Entry 3P8D (X-ray diffraction, 2.00 A resolution); this record covers chains A and B.

Chain A (and B):
Protein: Medulloblastoma antigen MU-MB-50.72
From: Homo sapiens
Notes: chain B of this document is another copy of the same molecule, construct and numbering; everything in this record applies to it too
UniProt: Q7Z5E2 (Q7Z5E2_HUMAN); residues 84-147 here = UniProt positions 84-147
Amino-acid sequence (67 residues; numbered 81 to 147; the number before each row is that of its first residue):
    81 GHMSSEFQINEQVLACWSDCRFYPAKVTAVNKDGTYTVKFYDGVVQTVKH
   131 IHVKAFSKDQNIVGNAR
Not modelled in the structure: 81-84, 138-147
Sequence notes: expression tag (81-83)
Reported in the primary citation:
  - self-association interface (contacts with another copy of this molecule); pairs are residue here / residue on that copy: C96-C100 (disulfide), W97, S98, D99, F102
  - mutagenesis - W97A, Y103A: decreased binding to p53
  - mutagenesis - W97A/Y103A: abolished binding to p53KC370me2

Interface between chain A and chain B:
Cross-chain cystine bridges: C96(A)-C100(B), C100(A)-C96(B)
Residue-residue contacts (13; chain A residue first):
  C96(A) - S98(B)
  C96(A) - C100(B)  disulfide
  W97(A) - H132(B)
  S98(A) - H132(B)
  D99(A) - H132(B)
  C100(A) - C96(B)  disulfide
  C100(A) - C100(B)
  C100(A) - R101(B)
  C100(A) - F102(B)  hydrophobic
  R101(A) - C100(B)
  F102(A) - C100(B)  hydrophobic
  H132(A) - S98(B)
  H132(A) - D99(B)
Also at the interface, not in a pair above, chain B (8 interface residues in all): W97

Summary:
Chain A and chain B each contribute 8 residues to their interface; the contacts include 2 disulfide bonds.
From the paper: W97A and Y103A of chain A reduce binding to p53; a self-association interface involving
C96(A), W97(A) and S98(A) among others.
Chain A and chain B are both Medulloblastoma antigen MU-MB-50.72 (Homo sapiens); the structure, Crystal
structure of the second Tudor domain of human PHF20 (homodimer form), was determined by X-ray diffraction,
deposited together with 3SD4.
